PDB entry 7SGR | electron microscopy, 2.90 A resolution | chains A and F of the 12 polymer chains in the assembly

[Chain A (and F)]
Molecule: Alpha-hemolysin translocation ATP-binding protein HlyB
Organism: Escherichia coli CFT073
Notes: chain F of this document is another copy of the same molecule, construct and numbering; everything in this record applies to it too
UniProt: Q8FDZ8 (HLYB_ECOL6); numbering as in UniProt (aligned over 1-707)
Chain sequence (707 residues; row label = number of the first residue in the row):
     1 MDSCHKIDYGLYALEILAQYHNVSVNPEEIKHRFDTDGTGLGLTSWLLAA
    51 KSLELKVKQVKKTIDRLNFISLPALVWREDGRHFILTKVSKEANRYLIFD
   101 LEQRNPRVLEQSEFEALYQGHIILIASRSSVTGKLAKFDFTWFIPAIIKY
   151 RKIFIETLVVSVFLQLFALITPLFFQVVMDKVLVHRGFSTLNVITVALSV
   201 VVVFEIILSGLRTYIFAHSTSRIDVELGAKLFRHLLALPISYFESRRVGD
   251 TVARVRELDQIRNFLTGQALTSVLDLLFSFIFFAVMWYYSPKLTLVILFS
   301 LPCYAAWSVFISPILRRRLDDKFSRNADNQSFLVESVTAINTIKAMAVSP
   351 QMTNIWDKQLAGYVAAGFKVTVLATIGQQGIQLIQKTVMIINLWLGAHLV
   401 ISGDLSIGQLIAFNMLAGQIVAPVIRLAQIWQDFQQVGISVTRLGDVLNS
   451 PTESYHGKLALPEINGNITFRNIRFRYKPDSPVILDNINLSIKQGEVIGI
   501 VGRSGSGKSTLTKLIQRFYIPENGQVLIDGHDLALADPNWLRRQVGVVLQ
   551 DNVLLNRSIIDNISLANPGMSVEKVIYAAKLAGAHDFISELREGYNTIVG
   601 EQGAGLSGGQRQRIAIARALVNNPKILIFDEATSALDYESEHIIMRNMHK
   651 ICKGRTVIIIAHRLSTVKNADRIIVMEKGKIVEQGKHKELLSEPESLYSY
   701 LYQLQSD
Not modelled in the structure: 1-6, 707 (chain F: 1-136, 707)
Ligand contacts:
  - 6OU ([(2R)-1-[2-azanylethoxy(oxidanyl)phosphoryl]oxy-3-hexadecanoyloxy-propan-2-yl] (Z)-octadec-9-enoate), molecule 1: Ile206, Gly210, Leu211
  - 6OU, molecule 2: Ala284, Trp287, Tyr288
  - 6OU, molecule 3: Trp287, Ser290, Pro291, Lys292, Leu295, Phe299
  - 6OU, molecule 4: Lys292, Leu295, Val296, Phe299, Ser300, Cys303, Ile384, Thr387, Val388, Ile391, Trp394, Leu395, His398
  - 6OU, molecule 5: Ala306, Trp307, Val309, Phe310
  - 6OU, molecule 6: Trp307, Ile376, Gln379, Gly380, Leu383, Ile384
  - 6OU, molecule 7: Trp307, Phe310, Ile314, Arg318, Leu373
  - 6OU, molecule 8: Thr387, Ile390, Ile391, Trp394
UniProt features mapped onto this chain:
  - active site: His83
  - binding site (ATP): Gly502 to Ser509

[How chain A and chain F interact]
Residue-residue contacts (8; chain A residue first):
  Gln19(A) with Asn567(F); Gly569(F), hydrogen bond (side chain-backbone)
  His456(A) with Asn596(F)
  Lys458(A) with Val572(F)
  Leu459(A) with Glu573(F)
  Pro521(A) with Arg592(F)
  Glu522(A) with Arg592(F)
  Leu535(A) with Tyr595(F), hydrophobic
Also at the interface, not in a pair above, chain A (10 interface residues in all): Asn22, Gly457, Ile520
Also at the interface, not in a pair above, chain F (11 interface residues in all): Pro568, Met570, Ile576, His585

[In short]
10 residues of chain A and 11 residues of chain F are in contact, with 1 hydrogen bond. Its one
hydrogen-bonded contact is Gln19(A)-Gly569(F). Bound to chain A: 8 copies of compound 6OU. From UniProt:
active-site residue His83(A) and 8 ATP-binding residues on chain A.
Both chains are Alpha-hemolysin translocation ATP-binding protein HlyB (Escherichia coli CFT073). Entry 7SGR
(Structure of hemolysin A secretion system HlyB/D complex) was determined by electron microscopy, deposited
together with 8DCK.
